Entry 4ZPV (X-ray diffraction, 3.20 A resolution); this record covers chains L and R of the 3 polymer chains in the assembly.

Chain L:
Name: D12 Fab light chain
Source organism: Mus musculus
Notes: antibody fragment or engineered binder
Sequence (214 residues; row label = number of the first residue in the row):
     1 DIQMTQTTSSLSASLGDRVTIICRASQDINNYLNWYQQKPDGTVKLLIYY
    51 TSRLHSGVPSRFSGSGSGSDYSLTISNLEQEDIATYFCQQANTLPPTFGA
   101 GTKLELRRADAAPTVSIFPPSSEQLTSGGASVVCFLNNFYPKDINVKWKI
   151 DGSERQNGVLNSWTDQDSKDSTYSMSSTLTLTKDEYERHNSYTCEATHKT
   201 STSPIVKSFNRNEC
Not modelled in the structure: 213-214

Chain R:
Name: Spike glycoprotein
Source organism: Human coronavirus EMC (isolate United Kingdom/H123990006/2012)
Reference sequence: K9N5Q8 (SPIKE_CVEMC); residue numbers follow UniProt; this construct covers 381-588
Sequence (208 residues; numbered 381 to 588; the number before each row is that of its first residue):
   381 VECDFSPLLSGTPPQVYNFKRLVFTNCNYNLTKLLSLFSVNDFTCSQISP
   431 AAIASNCYSSLILDYFSYPLSMKSDLSVSSAGPISQFNYKQSFSNPTCLI
   481 LATVPHNLTTITKPLKYSYINKCSRFLSDDRTEVPQLVNANQYSPCVSIV
   531 PSTVWEDGDYYRKQLSPLEGGGWLVASGSTVAMTEQLQMGFGITVQYGTD
   581 TNSVCPKL
Disulfides: Cys383-Cys407, Cys425-Cys478, Cys503-Cys526
Covalently attached groups: N-acetylglucosamine (NAG) linked to Asn410, Asn487
Swiss-Prot annotation at these positions:
  - glycosylation (N-linked (GlcNAc...) asparagine): Asn410, Asn487

How chain L and chain R interact:
Contacting residue pairs (14):
  Asp28(L) with Lys400(R)
  Asn30(L) with Pro394(R); Asn398(R), hydrogen bond (side chain-backbone)
  Tyr32(L) with Asn398(R), hydrogen bond; Val530(R); Ser532(R)
  Tyr49(L) with Ser528(R); Lys543(R)
  Tyr50(L) with Val527(R); Ser528(R)
  Arg53(L) with Ser528(R)
  Ala91(L) with Ser532(R)
  Asn92(L) with Ser532(R), hydrogen bond (backbone-side chain)
  Leu94(L) with Trp535(R), hydrophobic
Also at the interface, not in a pair above, chain L (11 interface residues in all): Ser56, Thr93
Also at the interface, not in a pair above, chain R (13 interface residues in all): Tyr397, Ile529, Pro531, Gln544

Summary:
The interface between chain L and chain R involves 11 residues on one side and 13 on the other, with 3
hydrogen bonds. Polar contacts include Asn30(L)-Asn398(R), Tyr32(L)-Asn398(R) and Asn92(L)-Ser532(R).
Covalently linked N-acetylglucosamine: at Asn410(R) and Asn487(R).
Here chain L is D12 Fab light chain (Mus musculus) and chain R is Spike glycoprotein (Human coronavirus EMC
(isolate United Kingdom/H123990006/2012)). Entry 4ZPV (Structure of MERS-Coronavirus Spike Receptor-binding
Domain (England1 Strain) in Complex with Vaccine-Elicited Murine Neutralizing Antibody D12 ...) was determined
by X-ray diffraction together with 4ZPT and 4ZPW from the same study.
